1D9Z - chain A; structure by X-ray diffraction, 3.15 A resolution.

== Chain A ==
Protein: Excinuclease uvrabc component uvrb
Source organism: Bacillus caldotenax
Reference sequence: P56981 (UVRB_BACCA); the author numbering skips numbers that UniProt does not, so the offset changes along the chain: 1-221 = UniProt 1-221; 223-658 = UniProt 222-657
Amino-acid sequence (657 residues; numbered 1 to 658; 1 number in that range is skipped by the numbering (no residue carries it; nothing is unmodelled there); the number before each row is that of its first residue):
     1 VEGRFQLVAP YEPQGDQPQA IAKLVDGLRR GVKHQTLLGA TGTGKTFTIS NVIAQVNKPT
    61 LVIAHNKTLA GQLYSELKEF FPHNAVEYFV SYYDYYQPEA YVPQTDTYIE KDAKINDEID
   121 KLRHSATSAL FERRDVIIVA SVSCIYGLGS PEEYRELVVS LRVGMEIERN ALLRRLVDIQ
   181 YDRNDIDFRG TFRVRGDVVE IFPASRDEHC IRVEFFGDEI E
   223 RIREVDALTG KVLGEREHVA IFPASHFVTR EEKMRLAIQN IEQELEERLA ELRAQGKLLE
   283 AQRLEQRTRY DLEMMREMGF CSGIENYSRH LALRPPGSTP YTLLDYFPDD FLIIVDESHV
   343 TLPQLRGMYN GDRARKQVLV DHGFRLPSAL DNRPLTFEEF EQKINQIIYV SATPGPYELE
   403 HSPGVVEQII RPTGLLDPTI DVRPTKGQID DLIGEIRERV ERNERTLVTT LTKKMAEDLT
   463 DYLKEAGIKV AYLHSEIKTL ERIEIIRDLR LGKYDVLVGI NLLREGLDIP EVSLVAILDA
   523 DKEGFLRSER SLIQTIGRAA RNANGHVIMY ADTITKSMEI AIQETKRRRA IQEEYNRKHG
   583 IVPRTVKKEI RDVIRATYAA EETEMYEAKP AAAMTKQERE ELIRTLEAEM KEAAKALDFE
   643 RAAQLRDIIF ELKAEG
Unresolved in the structure: 1, 187, 223-224, 596-658
Metal / ion sites: Zn2+ site 1 near H403 (its only coordinating residue here); Zn2+ site 2 near H581 (its only coordinating residue here)
Small-molecule neighbours: ATP (adenosine-5'-triphosphate): Y11, E12, P13, Q14, Q17, A40, T41, G42, T43, G44, K45, T46, E76, P414, D510

== Overview ==
Bound to chain A: ATP.
Chain A is Excinuclease uvrabc component uvrb (Bacillus caldotenax); the structure, Crystal structure of the
DNA repair protein uvrb in complex with ATP, was determined by X-ray diffraction together with 1D9X from the
same study.
